8WFS - chains B and a of the 7 polymer chains in the assembly; structure by electron microscopy, 3.36 A resolution.

== Chain B ==
Protein: Platelet glycoprotein Ib beta chain
Organism: Homo sapiens
UniProt: P13224 (GP1BB_HUMAN); residues 1-181 here correspond to UniProt positions 26-206 (UniProt number = residue number + 25)
Amino-acid sequence (192 residues; each row starts with the number of its first residue):
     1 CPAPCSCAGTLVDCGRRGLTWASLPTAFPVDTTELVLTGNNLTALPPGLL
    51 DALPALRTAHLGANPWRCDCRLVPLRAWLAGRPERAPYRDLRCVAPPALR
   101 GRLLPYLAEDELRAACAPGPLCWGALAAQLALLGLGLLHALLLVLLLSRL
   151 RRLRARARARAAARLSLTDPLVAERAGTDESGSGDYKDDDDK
Not modelled in the structure: 141-192
Differences from the reference sequence: engineered mutation Ser148 (Cys173 in P13224); expression tag (182-192)
Swiss-Prot annotation at these positions:
  - modified residue: Ser166 (Phosphoserine), Thr168 (Phosphothreonine)
  - glycosylation: Asn41 (N-linked (GlcNAc...) asparagine)
Cystine bridges: Cys1-Cys7, Cys5-Cys14, Cys68-Cys93, Cys70-Cys116
Glycans and other covalent adducts: N-acetylglucosamine (NAG) linked to Asn41

== Chain a ==
Protein: Platelet glycoprotein Ib alpha chain
Organism: Homo sapiens
UniProt: P07359 (GP1BA_HUMAN); residues 481-610 here correspond to UniProt positions 523-652 (UniProt number = residue number + 42)
Amino-acid sequence (140 residues; each row starts with the number of its first residue):
   481 PDFCCLLPLGFYVLGLFWLLFASVVLILLLSWVGHVKPQALDSGQGAALT
   531 TATQTTHLELQRGRQVTVPRAWLLFLRGELPTFRSSLFLWVRPNGRVGPL
   581 VAGRRPSALSQGRGQDLLSTVSIRYSGHELGGHHHHHHHH
Not modelled in the structure: 481, 504-620
Differences from the reference sequence: engineered mutation Glu559 (Ser601 in P07359), Glu609 (Ser651 in P07359); expression tag (611-620)

== Chain B / chain a interface ==
Cross-chain cystine bridges: Cys122(B)-Cys484(a)
Pairs across the interface (10; chain B residue first):
  Cys122(B) - Cys484(a)  disulfide
  Cys122(B) - Leu487(a)  hydrophobic
  Gln129(B) - Tyr492(a)
  Leu130(B) - Phe491(a)  hydrophobic
  Leu133(B) - Phe491(a)  hydrophobic
  Gly136(B) - Leu499(a)
  Leu137(B) - Trp498(a)  hydrophobic
  Ala140(B) - Trp498(a)
  Ala140(B) - Phe501(a)
  Ala140(B) - Ala502(a)
Also at the interface, not in a pair above, chain B (9 interface residues in all): Trp123, Leu126
Also at the interface, not in a pair above, chain a (11 interface residues in all): Phe483, Pro488, Gly495

== Summary ==
9 residues of chain B and 11 residues of chain a are in contact; the contacts include 1 disulfide bond.
N-acetylglucosamine is covalently linked to Asn41(B).
Here chain B is Platelet glycoprotein Ib beta chain and chain a is Platelet glycoprotein Ib alpha chain, both
from Homo sapiens. Entry 8WFS (Cryo-EM structure of GPIb-IX Complex) was determined by electron microscopy.
